Entry 6RFR (electron microscopy, 3.20 A resolution); this record covers chains A and Y of the 42 polymer chains in the assembly.

# Chain A
Molecule: Subunit NUAM of NADH:Ubiquinone Oxidoreductase (Complex I)
Organism: Yarrowia lipolytica
Notes: EC 1.6.99.3
UniProt: Q9UUU3 (Q9UUU3_YARLL); residues 1-728 here = UniProt positions 1-728
Sequence (728 residues; each row starts with the number of its first residue):
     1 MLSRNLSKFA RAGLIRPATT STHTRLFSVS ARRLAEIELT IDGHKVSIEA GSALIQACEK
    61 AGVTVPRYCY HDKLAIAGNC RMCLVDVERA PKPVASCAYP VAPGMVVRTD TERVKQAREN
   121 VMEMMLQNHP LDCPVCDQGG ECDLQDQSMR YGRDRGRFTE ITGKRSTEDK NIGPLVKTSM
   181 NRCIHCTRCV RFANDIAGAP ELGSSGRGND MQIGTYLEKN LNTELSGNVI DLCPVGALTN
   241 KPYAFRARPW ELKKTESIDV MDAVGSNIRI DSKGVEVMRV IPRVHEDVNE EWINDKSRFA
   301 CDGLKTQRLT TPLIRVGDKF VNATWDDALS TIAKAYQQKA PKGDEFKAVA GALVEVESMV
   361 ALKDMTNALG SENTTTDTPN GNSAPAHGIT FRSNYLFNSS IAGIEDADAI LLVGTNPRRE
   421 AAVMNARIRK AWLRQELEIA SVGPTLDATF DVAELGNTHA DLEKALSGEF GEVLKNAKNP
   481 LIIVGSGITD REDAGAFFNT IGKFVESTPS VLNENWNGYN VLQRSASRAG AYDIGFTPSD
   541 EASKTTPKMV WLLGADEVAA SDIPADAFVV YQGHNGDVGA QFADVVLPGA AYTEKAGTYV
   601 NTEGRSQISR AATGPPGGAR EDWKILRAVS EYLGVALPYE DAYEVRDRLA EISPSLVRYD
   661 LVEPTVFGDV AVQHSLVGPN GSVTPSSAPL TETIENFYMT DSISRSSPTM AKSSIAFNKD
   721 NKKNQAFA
Not modelled in the structure: 1-34, 727-728
Ion coordination: 2Fe-2S cluster Fe: Cys69, Cys80, Cys83, Cys97; 4Fe-4S cluster Fe site 1: His129, Cys133, Cys136, Cys142; 4Fe-4S cluster Fe site 2: Cys183, Cys186, Cys189, Cys233
Ligand contacts:
  - 2Fe-2S cluster (FES): Arg67, Tyr68, Cys69, Tyr70, Ala77, Gly78, Asn79, Cys80, Arg81, Met82, Cys83, Ala95, Cys97
  - 4Fe-4S cluster (SF4), molecule 1: His129, Pro130, Asp132, Cys133, Cys136, Gln138, Cys142, Leu144, Gln145, Arg182, Val235, Gly236
  - 4Fe-4S cluster (SF4), molecule 2: Met180, Cys183, Ile184, His185, Cys186, Thr187, Arg188, Cys189, Ile213, Cys233, Pro234, Val235, Ala237, Leu238

# Chain Y
Molecule: Subunit NUYM of NADH:Ubiquinone Oxidoreductase (Complex I)
Organism: Yarrowia lipolytica
UniProt: A0A1D8N7X0 (A0A1D8N7X0_YARLL); numbering as in UniProt (aligned over 1-161)
Sequence (161 residues; row label = number of the first residue in the row):
     1 MLSRSLRQLS QPSVRSFATS ARLLQKKDVP EVGVNLDNVP AHEIVSGAPA ELSRNRVVRI
    61 YQQAKPATQS GEYGTFAWRL DWDIVDVANR WENDLIGWQS SGDYMQATQM KFTSKESAIK
   121 FANKQGWDFY IQEPHHRKFR VKQYANNFVH SYGKLKHIRT K
Not modelled in the structure: 1-38

# Interface between chain A and chain Y
Residue-residue contacts - 73 pairs, chain A then chain Y:
  Ile48(A) - Phe139(Y)  hydrophobic
  Glu49(A) - Phe139(Y)
  Glu49(A) - Val141(Y)
  Ala50(A) - Val141(Y)
  Gly51(A) - Val141(Y)
  Gly51(A) - Lys142(Y)
  Gly51(A) - Gln143(Y)  hydrogen bond (backbone-side chain)
  Ser52(A) - Val141(Y)
  Ser52(A) - Lys142(Y)
  Ala53(A) - Lys142(Y)  hydrogen bond (backbone-backbone)
  Gln56(A) - Phe139(Y)
  Gln56(A) - Arg140(Y)  hydrogen bond (side chain-backbone)
  Gln56(A) - Lys142(Y)
  Tyr70(A) - Lys142(Y)  hydrogen bond
  His71(A) - Lys142(Y)  hydrogen bond (backbone-side chain)
  Asp72(A) - Arg137(Y)  salt bridge
  Asp72(A) - Lys142(Y)  hydrogen bond (backbone-side chain)
  Leu74(A) - Lys142(Y)
  Ala75(A) - Asn147(Y)
  Ile76(A) - Lys142(Y)
  Ile76(A) - Gln143(Y)
  Ile76(A) - Tyr144(Y)
  Ile76(A) - Asn147(Y)  hydrogen bond (backbone-side chain)
  Ala98(A) - Tyr144(Y)  hydrophobic
  Glu141(A) - Thr68(Y)
  Glu141(A) - Gln69(Y)
  Cys142(A) - Gln69(Y)
  Asp143(A) - Ser70(Y)
  Asp146(A) - Gln69(Y)
  Thr187(A) - Lys161(Y)
  Val190(A) - Thr160(Y)
  Asn194(A) - His157(Y)
  Asn194(A) - Ile158(Y)  hydrogen bond (side chain-backbone)
  Asn194(A) - Arg159(Y)
  Asn194(A) - Thr160(Y)
  Asp195(A) - His157(Y)  salt bridge
  Asp195(A) - Arg159(Y)  salt bridge
  Asp231(A) - Ala67(Y)
  Asp231(A) - Thr68(Y)
  Lys254(A) - Gln63(Y)
  Glu256(A) - Ala64(Y)  hydrogen bond (side chain-backbone)
  Glu256(A) - Gln132(Y)  hydrogen bond
  Gly274(A) - Asn89(Y)
  Gly274(A) - Arg90(Y)
  Val275(A) - Arg90(Y)
  Val275(A) - Gln99(Y)
  Ile281(A) - Thr68(Y)
  Pro282(A) - Ala67(Y)
  Arg283(A) - Ala64(Y)
  Val284(A) - His135(Y)
  His285(A) - His135(Y)
  Glu286(A) - His136(Y)
  Glu286(A) - Arg137(Y)
  Glu286(A) - Lys138(Y)
  Glu291(A) - Arg137(Y)  salt bridge
  Trp432(A) - Lys156(Y)  hydrogen bond (backbone-side chain)
  Leu433(A) - His157(Y)
  Gln435(A) - Lys156(Y)  hydrogen bond (backbone-side chain)
  Ile608(A) - Arg59(Y)
  Ile608(A) - Tyr130(Y)  hydrophobic
  Arg610(A) - Arg59(Y)
  Arg610(A) - Tyr61(Y)
  Arg610(A) - Asp81(Y)  salt bridge
  Arg610(A) - Trp82(Y)  hydrogen bond (side chain-backbone)
  Arg610(A) - Asp83(Y)  salt bridge
  Ala611(A) - Ile84(Y)
  Ala612(A) - Ile84(Y)
  Thr613(A) - Ile84(Y)
  Pro615(A) - Asp86(Y)
  Tyr643(A) - Val57(Y)
  Tyr643(A) - Asp128(Y)  hydrogen bond
  Tyr659(A) - Tyr130(Y)
  Asp660(A) - His135(Y)  salt bridge
Also at the interface, not in a pair above, chain A (56 interface residues in all): Arg67, Ala77, Gln138, Gly140, Asp287, Arg429, Arg434, Glu436, Gly614, Glu621
Also at the interface, not in a pair above, chain Y (39 interface residues in all): Gln62, Trp91

# Summary
56 residues of chain A and 39 residues of chain Y are in contact; the contacts include 14 hydrogen bonds and 7
salt bridges. Polar pairs include Asp72(A)-Arg137(Y), Asp195(A)-His157(Y) and Asp195(A)-Arg159(Y). Ligands of
chain A: 4Fe-4S cluster and 2Fe-2S cluster.
Chain A is Subunit NUAM of NADH:Ubiquinone Oxidoreductase (Complex I) and chain Y is Subunit NUYM of
NADH:Ubiquinone Oxidoreductase (Complex I), both from Yarrowia lipolytica; the structure, Cryo-EM structure of
respiratory complex I from Yarrowia lipolytica at 3.2 A resolution, was determined by electron microscopy
together with 6RFQ and 6RFS from the same study.
